Entry 8Q3Q (electron microscopy, 3.30 A resolution); this record covers chains j and d of the 18 polymer chains in the assembly.

# Chain j (and d)
Name: Transcription termination factor Rho
From: Escherichia coli
Notes: EC 3.6.4.-; chain d of this document is another copy of the same molecule, construct and numbering; everything in this record applies to it too
Reference sequence: P0AG30 (RHO_ECOLI); residue numbers follow UniProt; this construct covers 1-419
Amino-acid sequence (431 residues; row label = number of the first residue in the row; numbers below 1 keep their minus sign (Met-2 is residue -2)):
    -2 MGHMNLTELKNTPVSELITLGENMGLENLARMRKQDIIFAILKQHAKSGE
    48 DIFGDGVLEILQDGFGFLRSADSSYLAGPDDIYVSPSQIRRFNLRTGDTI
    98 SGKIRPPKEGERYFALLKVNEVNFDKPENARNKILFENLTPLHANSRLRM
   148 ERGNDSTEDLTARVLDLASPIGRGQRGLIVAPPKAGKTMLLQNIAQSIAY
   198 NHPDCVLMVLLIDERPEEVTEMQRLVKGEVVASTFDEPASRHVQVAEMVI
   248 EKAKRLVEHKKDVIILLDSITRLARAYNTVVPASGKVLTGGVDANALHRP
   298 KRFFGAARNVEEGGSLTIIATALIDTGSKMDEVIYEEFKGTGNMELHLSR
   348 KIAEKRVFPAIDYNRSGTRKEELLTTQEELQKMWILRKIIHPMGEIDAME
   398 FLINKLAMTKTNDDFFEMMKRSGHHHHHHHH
Not modelled in the structure: -2 to 0, 420-428
Sequence notes: initiating methionine (-2); expression tag (-1 to 0, 420-428); engineered mutation Asp152 (Gly in P0AG30)
Residues lining bound ligands:
  - ADP (adenosine-5'-diphosphate), molecule 1: Asp156, Thr158, Pro179, Pro180, Lys181, Ala182, Gly183, Lys184, Thr185, Met186, Phe355
  - ADP, molecule 2: Arg366, Glu369, Trp381
  - Mg2+ (MG): Lys184, Thr185, Glu211, Arg212
Curated features (UniProtKB/Swiss-Prot):
  - region: Gly61 to Arg66 (RNA-binding 1), Asp78 to Tyr80 (RNA-binding 1), Glu108 to Tyr110 (RNA-binding 1), Val284 to Gly288 (RNA-binding 2)
  - binding site (ATP): Gly169 to Gly174, Lys181 to Met186, Arg212
  - site: Lys326 (RNA-binding 2)
  - mutagenesis: Phe62 (F62L/A: Defective for RNA-binding), Phe64 (F64L/A: Defective for RNA-binding), Lys181 (K181Q: Partial loss of ATPase, helicase and termination activity), Lys184 (K184Q: Improves ATPase and helicase activity but reduced termination activity), Cys202 (C202G/S: Does not affect the kinetics of ATP hydrolysis and inhibition by bicyclomycin), Asp265 (D265N: Loss of ATPase activity, helicase and termination activity)

# How chain j and chain d interact
Residue-residue contacts (5; chain j residue first):
  Asp60(j) - Lys402(d)
  Pro83(j) - Met405(d)  hydrophobic
  Ser84(j) - Met405(d)
  Arg87(j) - Met405(d)  hydrogen bond (side chain-backbone)
  Arg87(j) - Met415(d)
Interface residues without a listed pair, chain d (4 interface residues in all): Thr406

# In short
The chain j/chain d interface involves 4 residues from each chain; the contacts include 1 hydrogen bond. The
hydrogen-bonded pair is Arg87(j)-Met405(d). Chain j binds ADP and Mg2+. UniProt lists 13 ATP-binding residues
and 6 mutagenesis sites on chain j.
Both chains are Transcription termination factor Rho (Escherichia coli). Entry 8Q3Q (Bacterial transcription
termination factor Rho G152D mutant bound to ADP; C-terminal 8xHis-tag) was determined by electron microscopy,
deposited together with 8Q3N, 8Q3O and 8Q3P.
